Entry 7Y00 (electron microscopy, 3.96 A resolution); this record covers chains G and J of the 10 polymer chains in the assembly.

== Chain G ==
Name: Histone H2A type 1-B/E
Organism: Homo sapiens
Reference sequence: P04908 (H2A1B_HUMAN); residues 0-129 here correspond to UniProt positions 1-130 (UniProt number = residue number + 1)
Amino-acid sequence (133 residues; row label = number of the first residue in the row; numbers below 1 keep their minus sign (Gly-3 is residue -3)):
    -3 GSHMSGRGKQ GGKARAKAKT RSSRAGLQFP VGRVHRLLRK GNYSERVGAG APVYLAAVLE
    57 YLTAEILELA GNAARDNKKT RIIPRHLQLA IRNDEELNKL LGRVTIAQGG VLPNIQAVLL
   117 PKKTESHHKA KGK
Disordered / not traced: -3 to 12, 119-129
Construct notes: expression tag (-3 to -1)
Curated features (UniProtKB/Swiss-Prot):
  - modified residue: Ser1 (N-acetylserine), Arg3 (Citrulline), Lys5 (N6-(2-hydroxyisobutyryl)lysine), Lys9 (N6-(2-hydroxyisobutyryl)lysine), Lys13 (N6-(beta-hydroxybutyryl)lysine), Lys36 (N6-(2-hydroxyisobutyryl)lysine), Lys74 (N6-(2-hydroxyisobutyryl)lysine), Lys75 (N6-(2-hydroxyisobutyryl)lysine), Lys95 (N6-(2-hydroxyisobutyryl)lysine), Gln104 (N5-methylglutamine), Lys118 (N6-(2-hydroxyisobutyryl)lysine), Lys119 (N6-crotonyllysine), Thr120 (Phosphothreonine), Lys125 (N6-crotonyllysine)
  - cross-link (Glycyl lysine isopeptide (Lys-Gly)): Lys13 (interchain with G-Cter in ubiquitin), Lys15 (interchain with G-Cter in ubiquitin), Lys119 (interchain with G-Cter in ubiquitin)

== Chain J ==
Molecule: 169-nt DNA strand
Sequence (169 nucleotides; each row starts with the number of its first residue):
     1 ATCTATGAAT TTCGGGACAT GCCCGGACAT GCCCTATATC TGACACGTGC CTGGAGACTA
    61 GGGAGTAATC CCCTTGGCGG TTAAAACGCG GGGGACAGCG CGTACGTGCG TTTAAGCGGT
   121 GCTAGAGCTG TCTACGACCA ATTGAGCGGC CTCGGCACCG GATTCTCAG
Disordered / not traced: 1-14

== Chain G / chain J interface ==
Contacting residue pairs (11; chain G residue first):
  Lys15(G) - DA55(J)  phosphate contact
  Lys15(G) - DG56(J)  phosphate contact
  Thr16(G) - DA55(J)  hydrogen bond to the phosphate
  Arg17(G) - DA55(J)  salt bridge to the phosphate
  Arg20(G) - DG56(J)  salt bridge to the phosphate
  Gly28(G) - DG54(J)  phosphate contact
  Gly28(G) - DA55(J)  phosphate contact
  Arg29(G) - DG54(J)  phosphate contact
  Arg32(G) - DG53(J)  sugar contact
  Arg32(G) - DG54(J)  salt bridge to the phosphate
  Arg77(G) - DC44(J)  sugar contact
Also at the interface, not in a pair above, chain G (11 interface residues in all): Ala14, Arg35, Glu41
Also at the interface, not in a pair above, chain J (6 interface residues in all): DG63

== Summary ==
11 residues of chain G and 6 residues of chain J are in contact, with 1 hydrogen bond and 3 salt bridges.
Polar pairs include Thr16(G)-DA55(J), Arg17(G)-DA55(J) and Arg20(G)-DG56(J).
Chain G is Histone H2A type 1-B/E (Homo sapiens) and chain J is a 169-nt DNA strand; the structure, Cryo-EM
structure of the nucleosome containing 169 base-pair DNA with a p53 target sequence, was determined by
electron microscopy, deposited together with 7XZY.
